5SYI - chains A and B; structure by X-ray diffraction, 1.70 A resolution.

== Chain A (and B) ==
Molecule: Catalase-peroxidase
Organism: Burkholderia pseudomallei (strain 1710b)
Notes: EC 1.11.1.21; chain B of this document is another copy of the same molecule, construct and numbering; everything in this record applies to it too
UniProt: Q3JNW6 (KATG_BURP1); residues 21-748 here correspond to UniProt positions 1-728 (UniProt number = residue number - 20)
Amino-acid sequence (728 residues; numbered 21 to 748; the number before each row is that of its first residue):
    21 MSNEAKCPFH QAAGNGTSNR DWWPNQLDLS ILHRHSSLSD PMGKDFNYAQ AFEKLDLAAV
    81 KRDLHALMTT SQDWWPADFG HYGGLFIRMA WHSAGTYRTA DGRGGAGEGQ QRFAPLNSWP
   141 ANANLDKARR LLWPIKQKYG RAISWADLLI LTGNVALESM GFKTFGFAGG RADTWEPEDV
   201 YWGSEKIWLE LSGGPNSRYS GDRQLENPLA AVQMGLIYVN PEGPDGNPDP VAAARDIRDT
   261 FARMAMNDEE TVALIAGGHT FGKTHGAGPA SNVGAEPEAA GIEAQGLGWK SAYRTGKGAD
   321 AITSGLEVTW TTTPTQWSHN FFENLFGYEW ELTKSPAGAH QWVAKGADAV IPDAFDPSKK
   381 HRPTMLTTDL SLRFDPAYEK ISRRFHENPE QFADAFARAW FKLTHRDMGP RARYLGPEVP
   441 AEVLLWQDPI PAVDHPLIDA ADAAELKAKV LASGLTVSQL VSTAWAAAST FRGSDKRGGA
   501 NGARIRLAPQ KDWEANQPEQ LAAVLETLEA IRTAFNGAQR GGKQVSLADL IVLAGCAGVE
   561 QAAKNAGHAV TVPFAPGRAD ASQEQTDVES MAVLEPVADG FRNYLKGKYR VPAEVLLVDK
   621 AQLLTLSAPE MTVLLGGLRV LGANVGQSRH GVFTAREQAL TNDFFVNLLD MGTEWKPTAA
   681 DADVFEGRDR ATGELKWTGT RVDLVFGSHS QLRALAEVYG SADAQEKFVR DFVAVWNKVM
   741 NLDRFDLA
Disordered / not traced: 21-35
Differences from the reference sequence: engineered mutation Ala141 (Asp121 in Q3JNW6)
Curated features (UniProtKB/Swiss-Prot):
  - active site: His112 (Proton acceptor)
  - binding site (heme b): His279
  - site: Arg108 (Transition state stabilizer)
  - cross-link: Trp111 to Tyr238 (Tryptophyl-tyrosyl-methioninium (Trp-Tyr) (with M-244)), Tyr238 to Met264 (Tryptophyl-tyrosyl-methioninium (Tyr-Met) (with W-91))
Covalent attachments: covalent link Trp111-Tyr238; covalent link Tyr238-Met264
Bound ions: Na+: Gly122, Gly124, Ser494; heme Fe: His279 (together with pyridine-4-carbohydrazide)
Small-molecule neighbours:
  - heme (HEM): Asp98, Gly104, Leu105, Ile107, Arg108, Trp111, Val239, Pro241, Ile257, Phe261, Leu274, Ile275, Gly278, His279, Phe281, Gly282, Lys283, Thr284, His285, Thr323, Ser324, Leu326, Trp330, Leu386, Thr388, Phe416, Trp420
  - pyridine-4-carbohydrazide (NIZ): Arg108, Trp111, His112, Ala141, Leu236, Val239, Pro241, His279, Ser324
  - oxygen molecule (OXY): Trp111, His112, Ile237, Tyr238
What the authors report for this chain:
  - binding site for pyridine-4-carbohydrazide: Arg108, His112, Ala141, Glu198
  - catalytic residues: Arg108, His112 (citing earlier work)
  - mutagenesis - D141A: increased catalytic activity on IN-NAD synthesis
  - mutagenesis - R108A: decreased catalytic activity
  - mutagenesis - R108A/D141A, A143Q, A143V, A290Q, A290Y: unchanged catalytic activity
  - mutagenesis - D141A: increased binding to pyridine-4-carbohydrazide

== Interface between chain A and chain B ==
Pairs across the interface - 157 pairs, chain A then chain B:
  Gly36(A) - Tyr201(B)
  Gly36(A) - Gly203(B)
  Gly36(A) - Ser204(B)
  Thr37(A) - Gly203(B)  hydrogen bond (backbone-backbone)
  Thr37(A) - Ser204(B)  hydrogen bond (side chain-backbone)
  Thr37(A) - Glu205(B)  hydrogen bond (side chain-backbone)
  Thr37(A) - Lys206(B)  hydrogen bond
  Asn39(A) - Ala134(B)  hydrogen bond (side chain-backbone)
  Asn39(A) - Pro135(B)
  Asn39(A) - Pro197(B)
  Trp42(A) - Glu205(B)
  Trp42(A) - Lys206(B)
  Trp42(A) - Ile207(B)
  Trp42(A) - Trp208(B)  hydrophobic
  Trp42(A) - Met234(B)  hydrophobic
  Trp43(A) - Pro135(B)  hydrophobic
  Trp43(A) - Ser138(B)
  Trp43(A) - Trp208(B)  hydrophobic
  Trp43(A) - Glu296(B)  hydrogen bond
  Trp43(A) - Glu298(B)
  Trp43(A) - Ala299(B)
  Gln46(A) - Glu298(B)  hydrogen bond (side chain-backbone)
  His53(A) - Leu58(B)
  His53(A) - Ser59(B)
  Arg54(A) - Leu58(B)
  Ser56(A) - Ser56(B)
  Ser56(A) - Leu58(B)
  Leu58(A) - His53(B)
  Leu58(A) - Arg54(B)
  Leu58(A) - Ser56(B)
  Leu58(A) - Ser627(B)
  Leu58(A) - Pro629(B)
  Ser59(A) - His53(B)
  Ser59(A) - Pro629(B)
  Asp60(A) - Pro629(B)
  Pro61(A) - Pro629(B)
  Pro61(A) - Leu715(B)
  Pro61(A) - Val718(B)  hydrophobic
  Pro61(A) - Tyr719(B)
  Pro61(A) - Lys727(B)  hydrogen bond (backbone-side chain)
  Met62(A) - Val718(B)  hydrophobic
  Trp94(A) - Met671(B)  hydrophobic
  Trp94(A) - Arg690(B)
  Arg132(A) - Ser710(B)
  Arg132(A) - Ala714(B)
  Arg132(A) - Glu717(B)  salt bridge
  Phe133(A) - Ser710(B)
  Phe133(A) - Ala714(B)  hydrophobic
  Ala134(A) - Asn39(B)  hydrogen bond (backbone-side chain)
  Pro135(A) - Asn39(B)
  Pro135(A) - Trp43(B)  hydrophobic
  Asn137(A) - Ser710(B)
  Ser138(A) - Trp43(B)
  Arg150(A) - Met671(B)
  Arg150(A) - Arg713(B)
  Trp153(A) - Leu669(B)  hydrogen bond (side chain-backbone)
  Trp153(A) - Glu717(B)
  Trp153(A) - Gly720(B)
  Trp153(A) - Ser721(B)
  Gln157(A) - Gly720(B)  hydrogen bond (side chain-backbone)
  Gln157(A) - Ser721(B)
  Gln157(A) - Ala722(B)  hydrogen bond (backbone-backbone)
  Lys158(A) - Ala722(B)
  Gly160(A) - Ser721(B)
  Gly160(A) - Asp723(B)
  Arg161(A) - Asp723(B)  salt bridge
  Trp165(A) - Glu717(B)  hydrogen bond
  Trp195(A) - Gln711(B)
  Trp195(A) - Ala714(B)
  Trp195(A) - Val718(B)  hydrophobic
  Glu196(A) - Gln711(B)
  Pro197(A) - Asn39(B)
  Pro197(A) - Gln711(B)
  Tyr201(A) - Gly36(B)
  Gly203(A) - Gly36(B)
  Gly203(A) - Thr37(B)  hydrogen bond (backbone-backbone)
  Ser204(A) - Gly36(B)
  Ser204(A) - Thr37(B)  hydrogen bond (backbone-side chain)
  Glu205(A) - Thr37(B)  hydrogen bond (backbone-side chain)
  Glu205(A) - Trp42(B)
  Lys206(A) - Thr37(B)  hydrogen bond
  Lys206(A) - Trp42(B)
  Ile207(A) - Trp42(B)
  Trp208(A) - Trp42(B)  hydrophobic
  Trp208(A) - Trp43(B)  hydrophobic
  Met234(A) - Trp42(B)  hydrophobic
  Glu296(A) - Trp43(B)  hydrogen bond
  Glu298(A) - Trp43(B)
  Glu298(A) - Gln46(B)
  Glu298(A) - Ser710(B)  hydrogen bond
  Ala299(A) - Trp43(B)
  Ile302(A) - Phe685(B)  hydrophobic
  Ile302(A) - Arg701(B)
  Ile302(A) - Val705(B)
  Ile302(A) - Ser708(B)
  Glu303(A) - Trp675(B)
  Glu303(A) - Phe685(B)
  Gln305(A) - Leu668(B)
  Gln305(A) - Trp675(B)
  Gln305(A) - Leu704(B)  hydrogen bond (side chain-backbone)
  Gln305(A) - Gly707(B)
  Gln305(A) - Ser708(B)
  Gln305(A) - Arg713(B)  hydrogen bond (backbone-side chain)
  Gly306(A) - Gly707(B)
  Gly306(A) - Ser708(B)
  Leu307(A) - Met671(B)  hydrophobic
  Ser627(A) - Leu58(B)
  Pro629(A) - Leu58(B)
  Pro629(A) - Ser59(B)
  Pro629(A) - Asp60(B)
  Pro629(A) - Pro61(B)  hydrophobic
  Leu668(A) - Gln305(B)
  Leu669(A) - Trp153(B)  hydrogen bond (backbone-side chain)
  Met671(A) - Trp94(B)  hydrophobic
  Met671(A) - Arg150(B)  hydrogen bond
  Met671(A) - Leu307(B)  hydrophobic
  Trp675(A) - Glu303(B)
  Trp675(A) - Gln305(B)
  Phe685(A) - Ile302(B)  hydrophobic
  Phe685(A) - Glu303(B)
  Arg690(A) - Trp94(B)
  Arg701(A) - Ile302(B)
  Leu704(A) - Gln305(B)  hydrogen bond (backbone-side chain)
  Val705(A) - Ile302(B)
  Gly707(A) - Gln305(B)
  Gly707(A) - Gly306(B)
  Ser708(A) - Ile302(B)
  Ser708(A) - Gln305(B)
  Ser708(A) - Gly306(B)
  Ser710(A) - Arg132(B)
  Ser710(A) - Phe133(B)
  Ser710(A) - Asn137(B)
  Ser710(A) - Glu298(B)  hydrogen bond
  Gln711(A) - Trp195(B)
  Gln711(A) - Glu196(B)
  Gln711(A) - Pro197(B)
  Arg713(A) - Arg150(B)
  Arg713(A) - Gln305(B)  hydrogen bond (side chain-backbone)
  Ala714(A) - Arg132(B)
  Ala714(A) - Phe133(B)  hydrophobic
  Ala714(A) - Trp195(B)
  Leu715(A) - Pro61(B)  hydrophobic
  Glu717(A) - Arg132(B)  salt bridge
  Glu717(A) - Trp153(B)
  Glu717(A) - Trp165(B)  hydrogen bond
  Val718(A) - Pro61(B)  hydrophobic
  Val718(A) - Met62(B)  hydrophobic
  Val718(A) - Trp195(B)  hydrophobic
  Gly720(A) - Gln157(B)  hydrogen bond (backbone-side chain)
  Ser721(A) - Trp153(B)
  Ser721(A) - Gln157(B)
  Ser721(A) - Gly160(B)
  Ala722(A) - Gln157(B)  hydrogen bond (backbone-backbone)
  Ala722(A) - Lys158(B)
  Asp723(A) - Gly160(B)
  Asp723(A) - Arg161(B)  salt bridge
  Lys727(A) - Pro61(B)  hydrogen bond (side chain-backbone)
Also at the interface, not in a pair above, chain A (85 interface residues in all): Asp41, Leu52, His55, Gly63, Lys156, Tyr159, Gly301, Glu614, Val666, Lys676, Pro677, Tyr719, Asp731
Also at the interface, not in a pair above, chain B (86 interface residues in all): Asp41, Ser50, Leu52, His55, Gly63, Lys156, Tyr159, Gly301, Glu614, Val666, Lys676, Pro677, Asp731

== In short ==
Chain A and chain B form an interface of 85 and 86 residues respectively; the contacts include 30 hydrogen
bonds and 4 salt bridges. Among the polar pairs are Arg132(A)-Glu717(B), Arg161(A)-Asp723(B) and
Thr37(A)-Ser204(B). The paper reports catalytic residues Arg108(A) and His112(A); D141A of chain A increases
catalytic activity on IN-NAD synthesis; 7 substitutions were tested in all.
Chain A and chain B are both Catalase-peroxidase (Burkholderia pseudomallei (strain 1710b)); the structure,
Structure of D141A variant of B. pseudomallei KatG complexed with INH, was determined by X-ray diffraction,
deposited together with 5SYJ.
